Entry 8FS4 (electron microscopy, 2.94 A resolution); this record covers chains A and K of the 11 polymer chains in the assembly.

# Chain A
Molecule: Checkpoint protein RAD24
Source organism: Saccharomyces cerevisiae
UniProt: P32641 (RAD24_YEAST); numbering as in UniProt (aligned over 1-544)
Chain sequence (544 residues; row label = number of the first residue in the row):
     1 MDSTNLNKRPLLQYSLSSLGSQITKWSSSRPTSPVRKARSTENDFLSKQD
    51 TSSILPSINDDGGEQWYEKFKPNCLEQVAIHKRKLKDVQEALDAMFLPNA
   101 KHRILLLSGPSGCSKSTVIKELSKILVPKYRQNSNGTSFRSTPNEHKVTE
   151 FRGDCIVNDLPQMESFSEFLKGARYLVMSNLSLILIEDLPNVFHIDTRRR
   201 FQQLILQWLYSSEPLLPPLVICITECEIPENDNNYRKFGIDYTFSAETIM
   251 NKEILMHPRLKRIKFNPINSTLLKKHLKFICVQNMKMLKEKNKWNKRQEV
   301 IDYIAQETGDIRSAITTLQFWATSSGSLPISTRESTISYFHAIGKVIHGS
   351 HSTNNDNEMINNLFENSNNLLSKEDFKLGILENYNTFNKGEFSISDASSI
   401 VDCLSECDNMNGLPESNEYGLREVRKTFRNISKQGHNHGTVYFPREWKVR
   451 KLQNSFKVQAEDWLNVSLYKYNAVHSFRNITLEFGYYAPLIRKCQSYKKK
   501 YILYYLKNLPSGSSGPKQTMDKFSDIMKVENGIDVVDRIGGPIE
Unresolved in the structure: 1-63, 132-146, 154-162, 499-532
Curated features (UniProtKB/Swiss-Prot):
  - binding site (ATP): Gly109 to Ser116
Metal / ion sites: Mg2+: Ser116 (together with ATP-gamma-S)
Ligand contacts: ATP-gamma-S (AGS; phosphothiophosphoric acid-adenylate ester): Tyr67, Phe70, Lys71, Pro72, Gln77, Val78, Ala79, Ser111, Gly112, Cys113, Ser114, Lys115, Ser116, Thr117, Glu187, Thr224, His276, Ile311, Arg312, Ile315

# Chain K
Molecule: Primer strand 2
Sequence (20 nucleotides; each row starts with the number of its first residue):
     1 GATTCGTATCGCCTATACCG
Unresolved in the structure: 11-20

# Chain A / chain K interface
Contacting residue pairs (12; chain A residue first):
  His341(A) - DG1(K)  hydrogen bond to the base
  Gly344(A) - DG1(K)  sugar contact
  Lys345(A) - DG1(K)  sugar contact
  His348(A) - DA2(K)  phosphate contact
  Gly349(A) - DG1(K)  sugar contact
  Ser350(A) - DG1(K)  sugar contact
  His351(A) - DA2(K)  salt bridge to the phosphate
  His436(A) - DT3(K)  phosphate contact
  Asn437(A) - DT3(K)  phosphate contact
  His438(A) - DA2(K)  phosphate contact
  His438(A) - DT3(K)  sugar contact
  Val441(A) - DG1(K)  base contact
Also at the interface, not in a pair above, chain A (12 interface residues in all): Phe340
Also at the interface, not in a pair above, chain K (4 interface residues in all): DT4

# Summary
12 residues of chain A and 4 residues of chain K are in contact, with 1 hydrogen bond and 1 salt bridge. Polar
pairs include His341(A)-DG1(K) and His351(A)-DA2(K). Ligands of chain A: ATP-gamma-S. From UniProt: 8
ATP-binding residues on chain A.
Chain A is Checkpoint protein RAD24 (Saccharomyces cerevisiae) and chain K is Primer strand 2; the structure,
Structure of S. cerevisiae Rad24-RFC loading the 9-1-1 clamp onto a 10-nt gapped DNA in step ..., was
determined by electron microscopy (same publication as 8FS3, 8FS5, 8FS6, 8FS7 and 8FS8).
